Entry 7Z10 (electron microscopy, 3.87 A resolution); this record covers chains c and g of the 9 polymer chains in the assembly.

Chain c:
Name: Cytochrome C oxidase subunit 3; synonym: cytochrome C oxidase polypeptide III, COX3
From: Saccharomyces cerevisiae S288C
Notes: EC 1.9.3.1
UniProt: P00420 (COX3_YEAST); residues 1-269 here = UniProt positions 1-269
Sequence (269 residues; each row starts with the number of its first residue):
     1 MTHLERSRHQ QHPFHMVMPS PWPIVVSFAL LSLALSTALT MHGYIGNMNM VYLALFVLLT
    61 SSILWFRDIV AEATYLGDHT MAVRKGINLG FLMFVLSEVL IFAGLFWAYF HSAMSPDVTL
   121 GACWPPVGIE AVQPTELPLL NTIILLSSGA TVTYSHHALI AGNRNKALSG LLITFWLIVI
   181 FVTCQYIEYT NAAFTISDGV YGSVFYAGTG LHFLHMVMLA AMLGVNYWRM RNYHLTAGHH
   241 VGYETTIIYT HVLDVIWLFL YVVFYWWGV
Reported in the primary citation:
  - conformationally variable residues (loop rearrangement): S115 to T135

Chain g:
Name: Cytochrome C oxidase subunit 7; synonym: cytochrome C oxidase polypeptide VII, COX7
From: Saccharomyces cerevisiae S288C
Notes: EC 1.9.3.1
UniProt: P10174 (COX7_YEAST); residues 2-60 here = UniProt positions 2-60
Sequence (59 residues; numbered 2 to 60; the number before each row is that of its first residue):
     2 ANKVIQLQKI FQSSTKPLWW RHPRSALYLY PFYAIFAVAV VTPLLYIPNA IRGIKAKKA

How chain c and chain g interact:
Pairs across the interface (54):
  M18(c) - L19(g)  hydrophobic
  M18(c) - R22(g)
  P19(c) - W20(g)
  S20(c) - W20(g)
  P21(c) - W20(g)
  W22(c) - W20(g)  hydrophobic
  W22(c) - F33(g)  hydrophobic
  V25(c) - F33(g)  hydrophobic
  V25(c) - F37(g)  hydrophobic
  F28(c) - F37(g)  hydrophobic
  F28(c) - V41(g)  hydrophobic
  S32(c) - A40(g)  hydrogen bond (side chain-backbone)
  S32(c) - P44(g)
  L35(c) - P44(g)
  L35(c) - I48(g)  hydrophobic
  S36(c) - P44(g)
  L39(c) - Y47(g)
  L39(c) - A51(g)  hydrophobic
  H42(c) - K56(g)  hydrogen bond (backbone-side chain)
  G43(c) - K56(g)  hydrogen bond (backbone-side chain)
  G43(c) - A57(g)  hydrogen bond (backbone-backbone)
  Y44(c) - A51(g)
  Y44(c) - K56(g)
  Y44(c) - A57(g)
  I45(c) - Y47(g)  hydrophobic
  G46(c) - A57(g)
  M50(c) - T43(g)
  M50(c) - P44(g)  hydrophobic
  L53(c) - I36(g)  hydrophobic
  L53(c) - V39(g)  hydrophobic
  L53(c) - A40(g)  hydrophobic
  F56(c) - I36(g)  hydrophobic
  V57(c) - F33(g)
  V57(c) - F37(g)  hydrophobic
  T60(c) - F33(g)
  S61(c) - F33(g)
  I63(c) - Y29(g)
  L64(c) - F33(g)  hydrophobic
  R67(c) - W20(g)  hydrogen bond (side chain-backbone)
  R67(c) - H23(g)
  D68(c) - L19(g)
  D68(c) - W20(g)
  E72(c) - L19(g)
  T74(c) - Q9(g)  hydrogen bond (backbone-side chain)
  Y75(c) - L8(g)
  Y75(c) - Q9(g)
  Y75(c) - F12(g)  hydrophobic
  L76(c) - F12(g)
  L76(c) - Q13(g)  hydrogen bond (backbone-side chain)
  L76(c) - R22(g)
  N232(c) - N3(g)
  N232(c) - V5(g)
  Y233(c) - N3(g)
  Y233(c) - V5(g)
Also at the interface, not in a pair above, chain c (33 interface residues in all): A71
Also at the interface, not in a pair above, chain g (30 interface residues in all): A2, K4, S26, L30, L45, I55

Overview:
The interface between chain c and chain g involves 33 residues on one side and 30 on the other, with 7
hydrogen bonds. Among the polar pairs are S32(c)-A40(g), H42(c)-K56(g) and G43(c)-K56(g). The paper reports
conformational variability at S115(c).
Here chain c is Cytochrome C oxidase subunit 3; synonym: cytochrome C oxidase polypeptide III, COX3 and chain
g is Cytochrome C oxidase subunit 7; synonym: cytochrome C oxidase polypeptide VII, COX7, both from
Saccharomyces cerevisiae S288C. Entry 7Z10 (Monomeric respiratory complex IV isolated from S. cerevisiae) was
determined by electron microscopy.
